7D9V - chains B and D of the 4 polymer chains in the assembly; structure by X-ray diffraction, 2.21 A resolution.

[Chain B]
Molecule: 14-3-3 protein zeta/delta
Organism: Homo sapiens
Reference sequence: P63104 (1433Z_HUMAN); residues 1-245 here = UniProt positions 1-245
Chain sequence (265 residues; row label = number of the first residue in the row; numbers below 1 keep their minus sign (Met-19 is residue -19)):
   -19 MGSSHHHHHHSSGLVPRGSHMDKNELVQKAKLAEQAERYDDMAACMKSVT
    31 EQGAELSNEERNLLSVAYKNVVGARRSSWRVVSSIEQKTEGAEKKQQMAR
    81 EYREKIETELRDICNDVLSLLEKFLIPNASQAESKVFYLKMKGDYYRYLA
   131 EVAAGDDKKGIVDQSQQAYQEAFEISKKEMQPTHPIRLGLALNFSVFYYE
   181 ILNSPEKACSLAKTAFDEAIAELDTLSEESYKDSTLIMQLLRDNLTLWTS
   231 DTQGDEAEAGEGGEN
Not modelled in the structure: -19 to 0, 231-245
Sequence notes: initiating methionine (-19); expression tag (-18 to 0)

[Chain D]
Molecule: CRTC1 pSer245 peptide
Reference sequence: Q6UUV9 (CRTC1_HUMAN); numbering as in UniProt (aligned over 240-250)
Chain sequence (11 residues; each row starts with the number of its first residue):
   240 HNTGGSLPDLT
Not modelled in the structure: 240-243
Modified residues: Ser245 (phosphoserine; SEP)
UniProt features mapped onto this chain:
  - motif: Thr242 to Thr250 (Nuclear export signal)

[Interface between chain B and chain D]
Residue-residue contacts (20; chain B residue first):
  Val46(B) with Asp248(D); Thr250(D)
  Lys49(B) with Leu246(D), hydrogen bond (side chain-backbone); Pro247(D); Asp248(D)
  Arg56(B) with Ser245(D)
  Lys120(B) with Leu246(D)
  Arg127(B) with Ser245(D)
  Tyr128(B) with Ser245(D)
  Leu172(B) with Gly244(D); Ser245(D); Leu246(D)
  Asn173(B) with Ser245(D); Leu246(D), hydrogen bond (side chain-backbone)
  Val176(B) with Gly244(D)
  Asp213(B) with Leu249(D)
  Leu216(B) with Leu249(D), hydrophobic
  Ile217(B) with Leu246(D), hydrophobic
  Leu220(B) with Pro247(D)
  Asn224(B) with Gly244(D), hydrogen bond (side chain-backbone)
Interface residues without a listed pair, chain B (17 interface residues in all): Asn42, Glu131, Gly169

[In short]
17 residues of chain B and 7 residues of chain D are in contact; the contacts include 3 hydrogen bonds. Polar
contacts include Lys49(B)-Leu246(D), Asn173(B)-Leu246(D) and Asn224(B)-Gly244(D).
Chain B is 14-3-3 protein zeta/delta (Homo sapiens) and chain D is CRTC1 pSer245 peptide; the structure, CRTC1
pSer245 peptide in complex with 14-3-3 zeta, was determined by X-ray diffraction, deposited together with 7D8H
and 7D8P.
